PDB entry 1KG0 | X-ray diffraction, 2.65 A resolution | chains A and B of the 4 polymer chains in the assembly

== Chain A ==
Name: MHC class II Receptor HLA-DR1
From: Homo sapiens
Notes: fragment: alpha chain, extracellular domain
UniProtKB: P01903 (2DRA_HUMAN); residues 3-182 here correspond to UniProt positions 28-207 (UniProt number = residue number + 25)
Chain sequence (180 residues; numbered 3 to 182; the number before each row is that of its first residue):
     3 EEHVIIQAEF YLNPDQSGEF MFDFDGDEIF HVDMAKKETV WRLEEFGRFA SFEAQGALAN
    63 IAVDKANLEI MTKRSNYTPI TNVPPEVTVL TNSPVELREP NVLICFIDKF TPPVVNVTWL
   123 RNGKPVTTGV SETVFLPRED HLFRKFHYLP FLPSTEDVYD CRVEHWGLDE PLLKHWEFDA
Disulfides: Cys107-Cys163

== Chain B ==
Name: MHC class II Receptor HLA-DR1
From: Homo sapiens
Notes: fragment: beta chain, extracellular domain
UniProtKB: P04229 (2B11_HUMAN); residues 3-190 here correspond to UniProt positions 32-219 (UniProt number = residue number + 29)
Chain sequence (188 residues; numbered 3 to 190; the number before each row is that of its first residue):
     3 TRPRFLWQLK FECHFFNGTE RVRLLERCIY NQEESVRFDS DVGEYRAVTE LGRPDAEYWN
    63 SQKDLLEQRR AAVDTYCRHN YGVGESFTVQ RRVEPKVTVY PSKTQPLQHH NLLVCSVSGF
   123 YPGSIEVRWF RNGQEEKAGV VSTGLIQNGD WTFQTLVMLE TVPRSGEVYT CQVEHPSVTS
   183 PLTVEWRA
Disulfides: Cys15-Cys79, Cys117-Cys173

== How chain A and chain B interact ==
Contacting residue pairs (119):
  Glu3(A) with His16(B), salt bridge; Phe17(B); Phe18(B)
  Glu4(A) with Phe17(B), hydrogen bond (backbone-backbone); Asn19(B), hydrogen bond (side chain-backbone); Gly20(B)
  His5(A) with Cys15(B); His16(B); Phe17(B), hydrogen bond (backbone-backbone); Val91(B)
  Val6(A) with Cys15(B); His16(B)
  Ile7(A) with Phe13(B); Glu14(B); Cys15(B), hydrogen bond (backbone-backbone); Phe17(B), hydrophobic; Tyr83(B), hydrophobic
  Ile8(A) with Phe13(B); Glu14(B)
  Gln9(A) with Leu11(B); Lys12(B); Phe13(B), hydrogen bond (backbone-backbone); Tyr78(B), hydrogen bond
  Ala10(A) with Leu11(B)
  Glu11(A) with Gln10(B); Leu11(B), hydrogen bond (backbone-backbone)
  Phe12(A) with Trp9(B); Gln10(B)
  Tyr13(A) with Phe7(B); Leu8(B); Trp9(B), hydrogen bond (backbone-backbone)
  Leu14(A) with Arg6(B); Phe7(B)
  Asn15(A) with Pro5(B); Arg6(B); Phe7(B), hydrogen bond (backbone-backbone)
  Pro16(A) with Arg4(B); Pro5(B); Arg6(B)
  Asp17(A) with Arg6(B), salt bridge
  Phe24(A) with Tyr78(B); Asn82(B)
  Phe26(A) with Thr90(B); Val91(B); Tyr123(B); Trp153(B), hydrophobic
  Asp27(A) with Gln149(B)
  Gly28(A) with Gln149(B)
  Asp29(A) with Tyr123(B); Gln149(B), hydrogen bond; Trp153(B), hydrogen bond (side chain-backbone)
  Glu30(A) with Trp153(B), hydrogen bond (backbone-side chain)
  Arg44(A) with Gly151(B), hydrogen bond (side chain-backbone); Asp152(B); Trp153(B)
  Leu45(A) with Arg93(B)
  Phe48(A) with Phe89(B), hydrophobic; Trp153(B)
  Phe51(A) with Phe89(B), hydrophobic
  Ala52(A) with Val85(B), hydrophobic
  Asp66(A) with Trp9(B)
  Leu70(A) with Phe7(B); Leu8(B); Trp9(B), hydrophobic
  Met73(A) with Trp9(B), hydrophobic; Tyr32(B), hydrophobic; Ser37(B); Leu53(B); Asp57(B)
  Thr74(A) with Phe7(B); Tyr32(B)
  Arg76(A) with Leu53(B), hydrogen bond (side chain-backbone); Pro56(B); Asp57(B), salt bridge
  Ser77(A) with Tyr32(B), hydrogen bond; Leu53(B)
  Tyr79(A) with Phe7(B)
  Thr80(A) with Phe7(B); Tyr32(B), hydrogen bond (backbone-side chain); Asn33(B), hydrogen bond (backbone-side chain)
  Pro81(A) with Pro5(B), hydrophobic; Arg6(B); Phe7(B), hydrophobic; Asn33(B)
  Ile82(A) with Arg6(B), hydrogen bond (backbone-backbone); Leu8(B), hydrophobic; Asn33(B)
  Val85(A) with Gln34(B)
  Leu92(A) with Ile148(B), hydrophobic; Gln156(B)
  Thr93(A) with Gln156(B)
  Asn94(A) with Ser120(B); Gln156(B)
  Pro96(A) with Tyr102(B), hydrophobic; Ser118(B)
  Ile106(A) with Asn150(B)
  Thr113(A) with Leu8(B); Gln34(B)
  Pro115(A) with Leu8(B)
  Pro139(A) with Lys12(B)
  Arg140(A) with Lys12(B), hydrogen bond (backbone-side chain)
  Glu141(A) with Arg29(B), salt bridge
  Asp142(A) with Gln34(B)
  His143(A) with Gln10(B); Lys12(B); Arg29(B), hydrogen bond; Ile31(B)
  Leu144(A) with Gln34(B)
  Phe145(A) with Leu8(B), hydrophobic; Gln10(B)
  Arg146(A) with Gln149(B), hydrogen bond
  Phe148(A) with Gln149(B); Asn150(B); Gly151(B)
  Tyr150(A) with Asn150(B), hydrogen bond (side chain-backbone); Gly151(B); Asp152(B)
  Trp168(A) with Thr3(B); Arg6(B)
Interface residues without a listed pair, chain A (61 interface residues in all): Ile31, Asn69, Thr83, Ser95, Pro114, Thr135
Interface residues without a listed pair, chain B (50 interface residues in all): Glu36, Ser88, Lys98, Phe155

== In short ==
Chain A and chain B form an interface of 61 and 50 residues respectively, with 22 hydrogen bonds and 4 salt
bridges. Among the polar pairs are Glu3(A)-His16(B), Asp17(A)-Arg6(B) and Arg76(A)-Asp57(B).
Chain A is MHC class II Receptor HLA-DR1 and chain B is MHC class II Receptor HLA-DR1, both from Homo sapiens;
the structure, Structure of the Epstein-Barr Virus gp42 Protein Bound to the MHC class II Receptor HLA-DR1,
was determined by X-ray diffraction.
